PDB entry 9QI6 | X-ray diffraction, 1.80 A resolution | chain A

[Chain A]
Molecule: Beta-lactamase
Source organism: Mycobacterium tuberculosis
Notes: EC 3.5.2.6
UniProtKB: P0A5I7 (BLAC_MYCBO); the construct lacks a stretch of the UniProt sequence and is renumbered around it, so the offset changes along the chain: 28-57 = UniProt 43-72; 59-83 = UniProt 73-97; 86-145 = UniProt 98-157; 146-238 = UniProt 162-254; 2 more segments
Sequence (265 residues; numbered 28 to 293 plus 4 insertion-coded residues; 5 numbers in that range are skipped by the numbering (no residue carries them; nothing is unmodelled there); the number before each row is that of its first residue; a row labelled like 145A-145D holds insertion residues (145A, then the next letters in order)):
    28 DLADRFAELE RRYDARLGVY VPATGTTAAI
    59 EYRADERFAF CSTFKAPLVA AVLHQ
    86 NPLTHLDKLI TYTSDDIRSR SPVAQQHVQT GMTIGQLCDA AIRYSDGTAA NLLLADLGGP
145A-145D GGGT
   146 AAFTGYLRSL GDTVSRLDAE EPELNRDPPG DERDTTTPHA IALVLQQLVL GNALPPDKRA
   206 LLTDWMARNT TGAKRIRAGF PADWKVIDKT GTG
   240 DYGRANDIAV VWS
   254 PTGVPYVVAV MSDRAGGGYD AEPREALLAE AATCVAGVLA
Sequence notes: engineered mutation Arg105 (Ile117 in P0A5I7)
Covalently attached groups: (2E)-3-[(4-hydroxy-2-oxobutyl)amino]prop-2-enal (ISS) linked to Ser70
Ion coordination: Zn2+ site 1: Asp31, Asp41; Zn2+ site 2: Asp63, His184; Zn2+ site 3 near Asp141 (its only coordinating residue here)
Ligand contacts: ISS ((2E)-3-[(4-hydroxy-2-oxobutyl)amino]prop-2-enal): Cys69, Lys73, Ser130, Glu166, Asn170, Gly236, Thr237, Gly238, Asp240
Curated features (UniProtKB/Swiss-Prot):
  - active site: Ser70 (Acyl-ester intermediate), Glu166 (Proton acceptor)
  - binding site (substrate): Ser130, Thr235 to Thr237
  - site: Lys73 (Increases nucleophilicity of active site Ser)
From the paper describing this entry:
  - binding site for ISS: Ser70
  - mutagenesis - I105R (2.7-fold): increased catalytic activity on carbenicillin
  - mutagenesis - I105R: decreased catalytic activity on nitrocefin
  - mutagenesis - I105R: decreased catalytic activity on ampicillin
  - mutagenesis - I105R: increased growth in response to clavulanic acid
  - mutagenesis - I105R (4-fold): increased growth in response to avibactam
  - mutagenesis - I105R: decreased binding to clavulanic acid
  - mutagenesis - I105R (+1 degC): increased stability

[Overview]
Covalently linked compound ISS: at Ser70. The Zn2+ site 1 is built by Asp31 and Asp41. The Zn2+ site 2 is
built by Asp63 and His184. UniProt lists active-site residues Ser70 and Glu166 and 4 substrate-binding
residues. From the paper: a binding site for ISS at Ser70; I105R increases catalytic activity on
carbenicillin.
Chain A is Beta-lactamase (Mycobacterium tuberculosis); the structure, Structure of I105R BlaC from
Mycobacterium tuberculosis bound to the trans-enamine adduct of clavulanic acid, was determined by X-ray
diffraction together with 9QI5 and 9QI7 from the same study.
